PDB entry 3HSH | X-ray diffraction, 1.80 A resolution | chains A and B of the 3 polymer chains in the assembly

Chain A (and B):
Molecule: Collagen alpha-1(XVIII) chain
From: Homo sapiens
Notes: chain B of this document is another copy of the same molecule, construct and numbering; everything in this record applies to it too
Reference sequence: P39060 (COIA1_HUMAN); residues -1 to 54 here correspond to UniProt positions 1441-1496 (UniProt number = residue number + 1442)
Amino-acid sequence (56 residues; numbered -1 to 54; the number before each row is that of its first residue; numbers below 1 keep their minus sign (Gly-1 is residue -1)):
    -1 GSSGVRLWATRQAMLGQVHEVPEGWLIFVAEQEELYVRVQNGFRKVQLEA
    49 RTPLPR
Sequence notes: engineered mutation Gly-1 (Ala1441 in P39060)
What the authors report for this chain:
  - self-association interface (contacts with another copy of this molecule); pairs are residue here / residue on that copy: Ser1-Val3 (backbone contact), Phe41-Thr50 (backbone contact), Arg42-Glu47 (hydrogen bond), Gln45-Gln45 (backbone contact), Glu47-Lys43 (backbone contact), Val3, Leu24, Phe26, Val35, Val37, Val44
  - binding site for sulfate ion: Glu21, Arg36, Asn39

Chain A / chain B interface:
Pairs across the interface (49):
  Gly-1(A) - Arg4(B)
  Gly-1(A) - Leu5(B)  hydrogen bond (backbone-backbone)
  Ser0(A) - Val3(B)  hydrogen bond (side chain-backbone)
  Ser0(A) - Arg4(B)
  Ser0(A) - Leu5(B)
  Ser1(A) - Val3(B)  hydrogen bond (backbone-backbone)
  Ser1(A) - Leu5(B)
  Gly2(A) - Val3(B)
  Leu13(A) - Pro53(B)
  Val16(A) - Leu52(B)  hydrophobic
  Val16(A) - Pro53(B)
  His17(A) - Leu52(B)
  His17(A) - Pro53(B)
  Glu21(A) - Leu5(B)
  Glu21(A) - Ala28(B)
  Gly22(A) - Val3(B)
  Gly22(A) - Phe26(B)
  Leu24(A) - Leu24(B)  hydrophobic
  Leu24(A) - Leu33(B)  hydrophobic
  Val35(A) - Phe26(B)  hydrophobic
  Val35(A) - Leu46(B)  hydrophobic
  Arg36(A) - Phe26(B)
  Arg36(A) - Leu52(B)
  Val37(A) - Phe26(B)  hydrophobic
  Val37(A) - Glu31(B)
  Val37(A) - Arg49(B)
  Gln38(A) - Glu31(B)
  Gln38(A) - Arg49(B)
  Asn39(A) - Arg49(B)  hydrogen bond (backbone-side chain)
  Asn39(A) - Pro51(B)
  Asn39(A) - Leu52(B)
  Gly40(A) - Arg49(B)
  Gly40(A) - Thr50(B)
  Gly40(A) - Leu52(B)
  Phe41(A) - Arg49(B)
  Phe41(A) - Thr50(B)  hydrogen bond (backbone-backbone)
  Phe41(A) - Pro51(B)
  Arg42(A) - Glu31(B)  salt bridge
  Arg42(A) - Leu46(B)
  Arg42(A) - Glu47(B)  hydrogen bond (side chain-backbone)
  Arg42(A) - Ala48(B)
  Arg42(A) - Arg49(B)
  Lys43(A) - Leu46(B)
  Lys43(A) - Glu47(B)  hydrogen bond (backbone-backbone)
  Val44(A) - Val44(B)  hydrophobic
  Val44(A) - Gln45(B)
  Val44(A) - Leu46(B)  hydrophobic
  Gln45(A) - Gln45(B)  hydrogen bond (backbone-backbone)
  Gln45(A) - Glu47(B)
Interface residues without a listed pair, chain A (23 interface residues in all): Val3, Arg9
Interface residues without a listed pair, chain B (19 interface residues in all): Trp23

Overview:
23 residues of chain A and 19 residues of chain B are in contact, with 8 hydrogen bonds and 1 salt bridge.
Among the polar pairs are Arg42(A)-Glu31(B), Ser0(A)-Val3(B) and Asn39(A)-Arg49(B). The paper reports a
binding site for sulfate ion at Glu21(A), Arg36(A) and Asn39(A); a self-association interface involving
Ser1(A), Val3(A) and Leu24(A) among others.
Both chains are Collagen alpha-1(XVIII) chain (Homo sapiens). Entry 3HSH (Crystal structure of human collagen
XVIII trimerization domain (Tetragonal crystal form)) was determined by X-ray diffraction, deposited together
with 3HON.
